7K1N - chains A and D of the 7 polymer chains in the assembly; structure by electron microscopy, 3.90 A resolution.

Chain A:
Name: DNA-dependent protein kinase catalytic subunit
From: Homo sapiens
Notes: EC 2.7.11.1
UniProt: P78527 (PRKDC_HUMAN); residue numbers follow UniProt; this construct covers 1-4128
Sequence (4128 residues; numbered 1 to 4128; the number before each row is that of its first residue):
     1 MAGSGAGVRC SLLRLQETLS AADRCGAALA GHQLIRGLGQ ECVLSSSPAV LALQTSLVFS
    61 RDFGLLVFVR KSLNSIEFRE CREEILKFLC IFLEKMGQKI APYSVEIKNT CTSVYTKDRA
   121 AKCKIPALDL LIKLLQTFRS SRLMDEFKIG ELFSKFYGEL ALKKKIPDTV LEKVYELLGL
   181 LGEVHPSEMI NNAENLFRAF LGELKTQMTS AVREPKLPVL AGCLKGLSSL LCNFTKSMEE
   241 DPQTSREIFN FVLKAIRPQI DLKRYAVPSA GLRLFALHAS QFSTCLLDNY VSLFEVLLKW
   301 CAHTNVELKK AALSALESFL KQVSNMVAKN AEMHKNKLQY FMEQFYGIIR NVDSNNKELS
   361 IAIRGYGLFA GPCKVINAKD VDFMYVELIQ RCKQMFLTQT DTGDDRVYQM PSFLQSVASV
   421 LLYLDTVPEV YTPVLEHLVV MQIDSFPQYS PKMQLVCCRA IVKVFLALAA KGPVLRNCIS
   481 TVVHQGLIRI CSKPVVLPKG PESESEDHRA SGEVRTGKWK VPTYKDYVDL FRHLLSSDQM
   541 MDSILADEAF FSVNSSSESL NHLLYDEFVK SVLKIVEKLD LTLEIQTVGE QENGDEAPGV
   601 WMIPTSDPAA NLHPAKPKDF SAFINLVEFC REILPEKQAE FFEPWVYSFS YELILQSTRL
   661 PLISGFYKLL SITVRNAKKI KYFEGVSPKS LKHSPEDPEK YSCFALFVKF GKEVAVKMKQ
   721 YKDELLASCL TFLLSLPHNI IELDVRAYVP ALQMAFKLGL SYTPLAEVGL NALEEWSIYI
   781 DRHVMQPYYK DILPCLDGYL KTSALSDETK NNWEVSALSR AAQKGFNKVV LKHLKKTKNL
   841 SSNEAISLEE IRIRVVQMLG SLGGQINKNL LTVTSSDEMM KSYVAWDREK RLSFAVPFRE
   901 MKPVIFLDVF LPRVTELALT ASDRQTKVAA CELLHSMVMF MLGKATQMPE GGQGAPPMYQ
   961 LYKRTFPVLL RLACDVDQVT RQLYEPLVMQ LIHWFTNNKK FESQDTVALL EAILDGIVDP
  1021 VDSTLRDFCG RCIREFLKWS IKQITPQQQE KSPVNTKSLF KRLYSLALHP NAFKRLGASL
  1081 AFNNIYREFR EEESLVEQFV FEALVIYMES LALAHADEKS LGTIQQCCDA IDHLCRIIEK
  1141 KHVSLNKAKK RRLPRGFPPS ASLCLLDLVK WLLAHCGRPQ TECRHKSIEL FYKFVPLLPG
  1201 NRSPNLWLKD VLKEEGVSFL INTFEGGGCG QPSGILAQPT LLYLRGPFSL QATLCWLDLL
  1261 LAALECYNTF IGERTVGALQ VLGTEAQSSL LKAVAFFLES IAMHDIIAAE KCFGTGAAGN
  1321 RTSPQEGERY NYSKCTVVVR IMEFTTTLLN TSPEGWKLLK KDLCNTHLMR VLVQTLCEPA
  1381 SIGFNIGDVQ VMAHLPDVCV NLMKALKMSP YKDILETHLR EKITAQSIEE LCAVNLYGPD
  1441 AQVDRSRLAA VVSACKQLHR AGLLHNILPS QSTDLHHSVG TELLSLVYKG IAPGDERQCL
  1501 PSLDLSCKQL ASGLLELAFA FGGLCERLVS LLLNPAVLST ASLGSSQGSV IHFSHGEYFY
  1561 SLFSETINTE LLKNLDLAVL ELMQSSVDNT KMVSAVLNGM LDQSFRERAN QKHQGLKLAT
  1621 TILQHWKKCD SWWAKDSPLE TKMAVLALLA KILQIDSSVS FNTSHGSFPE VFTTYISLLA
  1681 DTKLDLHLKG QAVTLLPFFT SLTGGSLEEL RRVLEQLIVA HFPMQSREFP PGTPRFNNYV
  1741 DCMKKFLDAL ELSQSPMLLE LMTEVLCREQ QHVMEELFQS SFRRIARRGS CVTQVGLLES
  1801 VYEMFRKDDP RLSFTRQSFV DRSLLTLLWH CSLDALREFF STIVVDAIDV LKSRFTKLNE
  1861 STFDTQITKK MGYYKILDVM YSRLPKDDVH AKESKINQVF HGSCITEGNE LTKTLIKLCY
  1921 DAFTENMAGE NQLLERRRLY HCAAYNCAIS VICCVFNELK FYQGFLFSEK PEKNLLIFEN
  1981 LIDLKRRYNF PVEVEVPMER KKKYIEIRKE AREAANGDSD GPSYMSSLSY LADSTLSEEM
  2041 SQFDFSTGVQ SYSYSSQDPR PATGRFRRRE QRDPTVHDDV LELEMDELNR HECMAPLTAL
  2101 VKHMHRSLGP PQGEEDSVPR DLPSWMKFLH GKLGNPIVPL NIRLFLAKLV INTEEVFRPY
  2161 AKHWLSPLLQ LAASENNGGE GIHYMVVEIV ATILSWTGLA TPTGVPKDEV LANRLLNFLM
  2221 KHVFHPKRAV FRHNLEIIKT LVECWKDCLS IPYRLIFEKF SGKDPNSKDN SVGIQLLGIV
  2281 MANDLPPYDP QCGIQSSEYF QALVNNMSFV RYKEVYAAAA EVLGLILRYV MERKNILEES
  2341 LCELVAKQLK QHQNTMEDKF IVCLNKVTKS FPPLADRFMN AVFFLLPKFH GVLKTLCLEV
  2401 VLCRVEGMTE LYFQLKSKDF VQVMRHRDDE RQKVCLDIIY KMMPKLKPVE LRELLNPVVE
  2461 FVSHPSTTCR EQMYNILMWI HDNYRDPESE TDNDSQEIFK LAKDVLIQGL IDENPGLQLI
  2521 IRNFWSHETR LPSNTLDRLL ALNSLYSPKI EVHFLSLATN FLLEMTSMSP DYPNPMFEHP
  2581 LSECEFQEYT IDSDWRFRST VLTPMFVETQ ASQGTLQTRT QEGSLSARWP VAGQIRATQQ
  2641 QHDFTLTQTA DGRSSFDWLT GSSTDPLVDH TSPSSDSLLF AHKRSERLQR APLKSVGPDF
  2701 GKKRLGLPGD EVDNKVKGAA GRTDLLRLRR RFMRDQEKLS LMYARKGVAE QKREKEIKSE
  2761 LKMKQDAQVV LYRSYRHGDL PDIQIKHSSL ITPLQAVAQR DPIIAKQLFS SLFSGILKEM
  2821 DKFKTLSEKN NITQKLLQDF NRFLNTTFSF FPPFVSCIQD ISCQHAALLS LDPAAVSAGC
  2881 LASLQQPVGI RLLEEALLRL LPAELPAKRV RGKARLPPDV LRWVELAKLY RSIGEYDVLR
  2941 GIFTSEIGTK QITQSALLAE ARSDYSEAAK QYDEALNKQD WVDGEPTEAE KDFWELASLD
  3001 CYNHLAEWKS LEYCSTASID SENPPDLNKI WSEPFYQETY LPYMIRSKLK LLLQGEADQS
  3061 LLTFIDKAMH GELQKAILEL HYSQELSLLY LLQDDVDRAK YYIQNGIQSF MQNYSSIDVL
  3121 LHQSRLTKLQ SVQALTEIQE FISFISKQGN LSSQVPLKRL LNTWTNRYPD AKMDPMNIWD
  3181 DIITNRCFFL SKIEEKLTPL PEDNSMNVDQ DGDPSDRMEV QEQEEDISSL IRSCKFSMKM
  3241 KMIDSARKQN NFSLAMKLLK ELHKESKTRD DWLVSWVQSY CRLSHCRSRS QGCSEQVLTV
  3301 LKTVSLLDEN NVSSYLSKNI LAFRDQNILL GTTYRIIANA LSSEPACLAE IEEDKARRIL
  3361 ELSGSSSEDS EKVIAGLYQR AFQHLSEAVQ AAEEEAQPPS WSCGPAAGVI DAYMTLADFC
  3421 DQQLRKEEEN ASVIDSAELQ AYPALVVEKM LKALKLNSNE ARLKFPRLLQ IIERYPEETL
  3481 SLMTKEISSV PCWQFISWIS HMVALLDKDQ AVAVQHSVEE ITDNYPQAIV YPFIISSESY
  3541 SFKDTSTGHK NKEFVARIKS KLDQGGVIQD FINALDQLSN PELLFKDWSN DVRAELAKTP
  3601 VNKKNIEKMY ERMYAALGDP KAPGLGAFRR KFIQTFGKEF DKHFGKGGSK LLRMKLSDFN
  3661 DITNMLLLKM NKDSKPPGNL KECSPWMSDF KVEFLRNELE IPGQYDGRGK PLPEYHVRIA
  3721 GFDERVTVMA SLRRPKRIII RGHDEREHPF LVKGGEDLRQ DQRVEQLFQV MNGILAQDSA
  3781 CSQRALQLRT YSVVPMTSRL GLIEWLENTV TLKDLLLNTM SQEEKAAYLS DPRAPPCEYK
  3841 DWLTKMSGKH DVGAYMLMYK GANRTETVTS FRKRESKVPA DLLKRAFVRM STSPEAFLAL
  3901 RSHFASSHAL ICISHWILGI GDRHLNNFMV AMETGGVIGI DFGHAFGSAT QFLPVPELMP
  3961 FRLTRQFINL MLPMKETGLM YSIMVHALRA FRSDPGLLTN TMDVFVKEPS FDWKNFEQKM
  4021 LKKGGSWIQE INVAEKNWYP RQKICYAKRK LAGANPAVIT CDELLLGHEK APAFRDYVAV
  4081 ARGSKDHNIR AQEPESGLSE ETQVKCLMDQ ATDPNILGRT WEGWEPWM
Unresolved in the structure: 1-6, 495-517, 547-558, 588-601, 686-699, 802-813, 948-955, 1231-1240, 1304-1322, 1495-1500, 1542-1551, 1995-2033, 2049-2081, 2109-2119, 2581-2783, 2900-2916, 3199-3225, 3363-3368, 3392-3405, 3430-3439
Curated features (UniProtKB/Swiss-Prot):
  - region: Leu1503 to Leu1538 (Interaction with C1D), Glu2737 to Gln2765 (May split the end of the DNA molecule, with the two strands separating around the region), Val3728 to Arg3734 (G-loop), Gly3919 to Asn3927 (Catalytic loop), Gly3939 to Thr3964 (Activation loop)
  - site: Asp2020, Gly2021 (Cleavage)
  - modified residue: Lys117 (N6-acetyllysine), Ser511 (Phosphoserine), Ser687 (Phosphoserine), Lys828 (N6-acetyllysine), Ser841 (Phosphoserine), Ser893 (Phosphoserine), Ser1065 (Phosphoserine), Lys1209 (N6-acetyllysine), Lys1970 (N6-acetyllysine), Ser2056 (Phosphoserine), Lys2259 (N6-acetyllysine), Thr2535 (Phosphothreonine), Thr2609 (Phosphothreonine), Ser2612 (Phosphoserine), Thr2638 (Phosphothreonine), Thr2647 (Phosphothreonine), Ser2789 (Phosphoserine), Ser3205 (Phosphoserine), Lys3241 (N6-acetyllysine), Lys3260 (N6-acetyllysine) and 6 more in UniProt
  - natural variant: Lys263 (K263N: In a lung adenocarcinoma sample), Gly500 (G500S: In a metastatic melanoma sample), Arg1136 (R1136H: In a colorectal adenocarcinoma sample), Arg1447 (R1447M: In a lung squamous cell carcinoma sample), Ala1680 (A1680V: In a metastatic melanoma sample), Ser2810 (S2810N: In a metastatic melanoma sample), Gly2941 (G2941A: In a lung neuroendocrine carcinoma sample), Leu3062 (L3062R: In IMD26), Ala3574 (A3574V: In IMD26)
  - mutagenesis: Leu1510 (L1510P: Loss of interaction with C1D), Glu1516 to Leu1517 (Loss of interaction with C1D), Thr2609 (T2609A: Leads to radiation sensitivity and impaired DSB joining. Gives rise to reduced phosphorylation; when associated with A-2612), Ser2612 (S2612A: Reduced phosphorylation; when associated with A-2609), Thr2638 (T2638A: Alleviates phosphorylation, leaves a fully active enzyme with compromised cellular resistance to ionizing radiation without affecting DNA end joining; when associated with A-2647), Thr2647 (T2647A: Alleviates phosphorylation, leaves a fully active enzyme with compromised cellular resistance to ionizing radiation without affecting DNA end joining; when associated with A-2638)
From the paper describing this entry:
  - binding site for the 24-nt DNA strand (chain D): Asn356, Lys357
  - binding site for the 16-nt DNA strand: Lys518, Trp519, Lys520
  - post-translational modification sites: Ser56, Ser72, Thr946, Ser1003, Ser3205, Thr3950 (citing earlier work)
  - disease-associated variants - L3062R: decreased catalytic activity (citing earlier work)

Chain D:
Molecule: 24-nt DNA strand
Sequence (24 nucleotides; each row starts with the number of its first residue):
     1 GCATGCTCTA CTGCTTCGAT ATCG

Chain A / chain D interface:
Residue-residue contacts - 16 pairs, chain A then chain D:
  Ala120(A) - DT15(D)  phosphate contact
  Ala121(A) - DC14(D)  phosphate contact
  Ala121(A) - DT15(D)  hydrogen bond to the phosphate
  Pro167(A) - DC14(D)  phosphate contact
  Pro167(A) - DT15(D)  phosphate contact
  Thr169(A) - DC14(D)  hydrogen bond to the phosphate
  Pro218(A) - DG13(D)  phosphate contact
  Arg264(A) - DT12(D)  sugar contact
  Asn356(A) - DC2(D)  phosphate contact
  Lys357(A) - DC2(D)  sugar contact
  Lys357(A) - DA3(D)  salt bridge to the phosphate
  Asp405(A) - DG1(D)  sugar contact
  Lys832(A) - DG5(D)  salt bridge to the phosphate
  His833(A) - DG5(D)  salt bridge to the phosphate
  Lys836(A) - DT4(D)  phosphate contact
  Lys836(A) - DG5(D)  salt bridge to the phosphate
Interface residues without a listed pair, chain A (15 interface residues in all): Arg119, Lys122, Leu217

In short:
15 residues of chain A and 9 residues of chain D are in contact, with 2 hydrogen bonds and 4 salt bridges.
Polar contacts include Ala121(A)-DT15(D), Thr169(A)-DC14(D) and Lys357(A)-DA3(D). The paper reports a binding
site for the 16-nt DNA strand at Lys518(A), Trp519(A) and Lys520(A); L3062R of chain A reduces catalytic
activity.
Chain A is DNA-dependent protein kinase catalytic subunit (Homo sapiens) and chain D is a 24-nt DNA strand;
the structure, CryoEM structure of inactivated-form DNA-PK (Complex V), was determined by electron microscopy,
deposited together with 7K0Y, 7K17, 7K19, 7K1B, 7K1J and 7K1K.
